PDB entry 9AZV | X-ray diffraction, 3.16 A resolution | chains H and L of the 3 polymer chains in the assembly

# Chain H
Protein: CH67 Fab heavy chain
Organism: Homo sapiens
Notes: antibody fragment or engineered binder
Sequence (250 residues; numbered 1 to 250; the number before each row is that of its first residue):
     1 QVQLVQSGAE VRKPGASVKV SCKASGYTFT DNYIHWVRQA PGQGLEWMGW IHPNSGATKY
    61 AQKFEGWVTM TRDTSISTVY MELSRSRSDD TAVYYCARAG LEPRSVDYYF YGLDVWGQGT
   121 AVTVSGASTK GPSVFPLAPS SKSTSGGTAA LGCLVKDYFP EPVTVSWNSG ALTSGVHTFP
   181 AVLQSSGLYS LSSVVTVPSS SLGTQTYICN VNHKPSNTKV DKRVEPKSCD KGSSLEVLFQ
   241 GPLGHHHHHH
Not modelled in the structure: 228-250
Disulfide bonds: Cys22-Cys96, Cys153-Cys209

# Chain L
Protein: CH67 Fab light chain
Organism: Homo sapiens
Notes: antibody fragment or engineered binder
Sequence (214 residues; row label = number of the first residue in the row):
     1 QSVLTQPPSV SVAPGQTATI TCGGNNIGRK RVDWFQQKPG QAPVLVVYED SDRPSGIPER
    61 FSDSNSGTTA TLTISRVEAG DEADYYCQVW DSDSDHVVFG GGTKLTVLGQ PKAAPSVTLF
   121 PPSSEELQAN KATLVCLISD FYPGAVTVAW KADSSPVKAG VETTTPSKQS NNKYAASSYL
   181 SLTPEQWKSH RSYSCQVTHE GSTVEKTVAP TECS
Not modelled in the structure: 1, 212-214
Disulfide bonds: Cys22-Cys87, Cys136-Cys195

# Interface between chain H and chain L
Pairs across the interface - 70 pairs, chain H then chain L:
  His35(H) - Val97(L)
  Val37(H) - Phe99(L)  hydrophobic
  Gln39(H) - Gln37(L)  hydrogen bond
  Gln39(H) - Tyr86(L)
  Gly42(H) - Thr165(L)
  Gln43(H) - Tyr86(L)  hydrogen bond (backbone-side chain)
  Gly44(H) - Tyr86(L)
  Gly44(H) - Gly101(L)
  Leu45(H) - Gln37(L)
  Leu45(H) - Tyr86(L)  hydrophobic
  Leu45(H) - Phe99(L)
  Trp47(H) - Asp95(L)
  Trp47(H) - His96(L)
  Trp47(H) - Val97(L)
  Lys59(H) - Ser94(L)  hydrogen bond (side chain-backbone)
  Lys59(H) - His96(L)
  Tyr60(H) - His96(L)
  Tyr95(H) - Gln37(L)
  Leu101(H) - Arg31(L)
  Leu101(H) - Leu45(L)  hydrophobic
  Leu101(H) - Tyr48(L)  hydrophobic
  Glu102(H) - Glu49(L)
  Arg104(H) - Glu49(L)
  Tyr108(H) - Arg29(L)
  Tyr108(H) - Lys30(L)
  Tyr108(H) - Arg31(L)
  Phe110(H) - Arg31(L)  hydrogen bond (backbone-side chain)
  Phe110(H) - Trp90(L)  hydrophobic
  Tyr111(H) - Trp90(L)
  Gly112(H) - Arg31(L)
  Gly112(H) - Trp90(L)
  Leu113(H) - Phe35(L)
  Leu113(H) - Leu45(L)
  Trp116(H) - Phe35(L)
  Trp116(H) - Pro43(L)
  Gly117(H) - Ala42(L)
  Val134(H) - Glu125(L)
  Phe135(H) - Ser123(L)
  Phe135(H) - Glu125(L)
  Phe135(H) - Glu126(L)
  Phe135(H) - Lys131(L)
  Pro136(H) - Ser123(L)
  Pro136(H) - Glu125(L)
  Leu137(H) - Phe120(L)  hydrophobic
  Ala138(H) - Phe120(L)
  Ala150(H) - Phe120(L)
  Leu154(H) - Tyr179(L)  hydrophobic
  Lys156(H) - Glu126(L)
  Lys156(H) - Thr133(L)  hydrogen bond
  Asp157(H) - Lys131(L)  salt bridge
  His177(H) - Gln169(L)  hydrogen bond
  His177(H) - Ala175(L)
  Phe179(H) - Leu137(L)  hydrophobic
  Phe179(H) - Ile138(L)
  Phe179(H) - Ala175(L)  hydrophobic
  Phe179(H) - Ala176(L)
  Pro180(H) - Thr164(L)
  Pro180(H) - Ser167(L)
  Pro180(H) - Ser177(L)
  Ala181(H) - Thr164(L)
  Val182(H) - Thr164(L)
  Val182(H) - Tyr179(L)  hydrophobic
  Leu183(H) - Glu162(L)
  Ser185(H) - Glu162(L)
  Ser190(H) - Tyr179(L)
  Leu191(H) - Tyr179(L)
  Ser192(H) - Val135(L)
  Ser192(H) - Tyr179(L)  hydrogen bond (backbone-side chain)
  Val194(H) - Leu137(L)  hydrophobic
  Lys222(H) - Glu125(L)  salt bridge
Other interface residues (no listed pair), chain H (48 interface residues in all): Pro41, Trp50, Gln62, Pro103, Leu151, Gln184
Other interface residues (no listed pair), chain L (41 interface residues in all): Asp33, Gln41, Thr118, Thr163, Ser181

# Summary
Chain H and chain L form an interface of 48 and 41 residues respectively; the contacts include 7 hydrogen
bonds and 2 salt bridges. Polar pairs include Asp157(H)-Lys131(L), Lys222(H)-Glu125(L) and Gln39(H)-Gln37(L).
Chain H is CH67 Fab heavy chain and chain L is CH67 Fab light chain, both from Homo sapiens; the structure,
CH67 Fab bound to A/Massachusetts/1/1990 influenza hemagglutinin head with a G189E mutation (2), was
determined by X-ray diffraction, deposited together with 9AZT.
